7WK8 - chains C and A of the 4 polymer chains in the assembly; structure by electron microscopy, 3.61 A resolution.

Chain C:
Name: Heavy chain of S3H3 Fab
From: Mus musculus
Notes: antibody fragment or engineered binder
Amino-acid sequence (217 residues; row label = number of the first residue in the row):
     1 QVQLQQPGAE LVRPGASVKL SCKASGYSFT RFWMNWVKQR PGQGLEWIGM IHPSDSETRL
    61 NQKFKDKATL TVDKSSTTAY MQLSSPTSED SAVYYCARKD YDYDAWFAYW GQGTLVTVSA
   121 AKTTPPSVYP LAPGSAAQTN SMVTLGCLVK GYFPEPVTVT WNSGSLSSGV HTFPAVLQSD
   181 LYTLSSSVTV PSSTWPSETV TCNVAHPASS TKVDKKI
Disulfide bonds: Cys22-Cys96, Cys147-Cys202

Chain A:
Name: Spike glycoprotein
From: Severe acute respiratory syndrome coronavirus 2
Reference sequence: P0DTC2 (SPIKE_SARS2); aligned to UniProt positions 1-1205 over residues 4-1208 (the alignment contains insertions or deletions, so no single offset holds)
Amino-acid sequence (1258 residues; numbered 4 to 1261; the number before each row is that of its first residue):
     4 MFVFLVLLPL VSSQCVNLTT RTQLPPAYTN SFTRGVYYPD KVFRSSVLHS TQDLFLPFFS
    64 NVTWFHVISG TNGTKRFDNP VLPFNDGVYF ASIEKSNIIR GWIFGTTLDS KTQSLLIVNN
   124 ATNVVIKVCE FQFCNDPFLD HKNNKSWMES EFRVYSSANN CTFEYVSQPF LMDLEGKQGN
   184 FKNLREFVFK NIDGYFKIYS KHTPIIVREP EDLPQGFSAL EPLVDLPIGI NITRFQTLLA
   244 LHRSYLTPGD SSSGWTAGAA AYYVGYLQPR TFLLKYNENG TITDAVDCAL DPLSETKCTL
   304 KSFTVEKGIY QTSNFRVQPT ESIVRFPNIT NLCPFDEVFN ATRFASVYAW NRKRISNCVA
   364 DYSVLYNLAP FFTFKCYGVS PTKLNDLCFT NVYADSFVIR GDEVRQIAPG QTGNIADYNY
   424 KLPDDFTGCV IAWNSNKLDS KVSGNYNYLY RLFRKSNLKP FERDISTEIY QAGNKPCNGV
   484 AGFNCYFPLR SYSFRPTYGV GHQPYRVVVL SFELLHAPAT VCGPKKSTNL VKNKCVNFNF
   544 NGLKGTGVLT ESNKKFLPFQ QFGRDIADTT DAVRDPQTLE ILDITPCSFG GVSVITPGTN
   604 TSNQVAVLYQ GVNCTEVPVA IHADQLTPTW RVYSTGSNVF QTRAGCLIGA EYVNNSYECD
   664 IPIGAGICAS YQTQTKSHGS ASSVASQSII AYTMSLGAEN SVAYSNNSIA IPTNFTISVT
   724 TEILPVSMTK TSVDCTMYIC GDSTECSNLL LQYGSFCTQL KRALTGIAVE QDKNTQEVFA
   784 QVKQIYKTPP IKYFGGFNFS QILPDPSKPS KRSFIEDLLF NKVTLADAGF IKQYGDCLGD
   844 IAARDLICAQ KFKGLTVLPP LLTDEMIAQY TSALLAGTIT SGWTFGAGAA LQIPFAMQMA
   904 YRFNGIGVTQ NVLYENQKLI ANQFNSAIGK IQDSLSSTAS ALGKLQDVVN HNAQALNTLV
   964 KQLSSKFGAI SSVLNDIFSR LDPPEAEVQI DRLITGRLQS LQTYVTQQLI RAAEIRASAN
  1024 LAATKMSECV LGQSKRVDFC GKGYHLMSFP QSAPHGVVFL HVTYVPAQEK NFTTAPAICH
  1084 DGKAHFPREG VFVSNGTHWF VTQRNFYEPQ IITTDNTFVS GNCDVVIGIV NNTVYDPLQP
  1144 ELDSFKEELD KYFKNHTSPD VDLGDISGIN ASVVNIQKEI DRLNEVAKNL NESLIDLQEL
  1204 GKYEQGSGYI PEAPRDGQAY VRKDGEWVLL STFLENLYFQ GDYKDDDDKH HHHHHHHH
Not modelled in the structure: 4-527, 594-1261
Disulfide bonds: Cys538-Cys590
Differences from the reference sequence: variant Val70 (Ala67 in P0DTC2), Ile96 (Thr95 in P0DTC2), Asp143 (Gly142 in P0DTC2), Asp339 (Gly in P0DTC2), Leu371 (Ser in P0DTC2), Pro373 (Ser in P0DTC2), Phe375 (Ser in P0DTC2), Asn417 (Lys in P0DTC2), Lys440 (Asn in P0DTC2), Ser446 (Gly in P0DTC2), Asn477 (Ser in P0DTC2), Lys478 (Thr in P0DTC2), Ala484 (Glu in P0DTC2), Arg493 (Gln in P0DTC2), Ser496 (Gly in P0DTC2), Arg498 (Gln in P0DTC2), Tyr501 (Asn in P0DTC2), His505 (Tyr in P0DTC2), Lys547 (Thr in P0DTC2), Gly614 (Asp in P0DTC2), Tyr655 (His in P0DTC2), Lys679 (Asn in P0DTC2), His681 (Pro in P0DTC2), Gly682 (Arg in P0DTC2), Ser683 (Arg in P0DTC2), Ser685 (Arg in P0DTC2), Lys764 (Asn in P0DTC2), Tyr796 (Asp in P0DTC2), Lys856 (Asn in P0DTC2), His954 (Gln in P0DTC2), Lys969 (Asn in P0DTC2), Phe981 (Leu in P0DTC2), Pro986 (Lys in P0DTC2), Pro987 (Val in P0DTC2); insertion (209-210); conflict Arg211 (Asn in P0DTC2), Glu212 (Leu in P0DTC2), Pro213 (Val in P0DTC2), Glu214 (Arg in P0DTC2); expression tag (1209-1261)
Swiss-Prot annotation at these positions:
  - glycosylation (N-linked (GlcNAc...) asparagine): Asn20 (complex), Asn64 (hybrid), Asn334 (complex), Asn606 (hybrid)

Chain C / chain A interface:
Contacting residue pairs - 11 pairs, chain C then chain A:
  Arg31(C) - Val534(A)
  Phe32(C) - Asn532(A)
  Trp33(C) - Val534(A)
  Trp33(C) - Asn536(A)
  His52(C) - Lys537(A)  hydrogen bond
  Asp55(C) - Lys537(A)  salt bridge
  Arg59(C) - Asn536(A)
  Tyr101(C) - Leu533(A)
  Tyr101(C) - Lys535(A)
  Asp102(C) - Thr581(A)  hydrogen bond
  Tyr103(C) - Glu583(A)
From the paper, about this interface:
  - specific contacts: Asp55(C)-Lys537(A) (salt bridge), Asp102(C)-Thr581(A) (hydrogen bond), Asn532(A)-Phe32(C), Leu533(A)-Tyr101(C), Val534(A)-Trp33(C), Val534(A)-Arg31(C), Lys535(A)-Tyr101(C), Asn536(A)-Trp33(C), Asn536(A)-Arg59(C), Lys537(A)-His52(C), Glu583(A)-Tyr103(C)
  - epitope / paratope residues, chain C: Asp55(C), Asp102(C)
  - epitope / paratope residues, chain A: Asn532(A), Leu533(A), Val534(A), Lys535(A), Asn536(A), Lys537(A), Thr581(A), Glu583(A)

In short:
Chain C and chain A form an interface of 9 and 8 residues respectively, with 2 hydrogen bonds and 1 salt
bridge. Polar contacts include Asp55(C)-Lys537(A), His52(C)-Lys537(A) and Asp102(C)-Thr581(A). The paper
describes a salt bridge between Asp55(C) and Lys537(A); a hydrogen bond between Asp102(C) and Thr581(A);
contacts between Asn532(A) and Phe32(C), Leu533(A) and Tyr101(C) and Val534(A) and Trp33(C) among others. From
the paper: epitope/paratope residues Asp55(C), Asp102(C) and Asn532(A) among others.
Here chain C is Heavy chain of S3H3 Fab (Mus musculus) and chain A is Spike glycoprotein (Severe acute
respiratory syndrome coronavirus 2). Entry 7WK8 (SARS-CoV-2 Omicron spike protein SD1 in complex with S3H3
Fab) was determined by electron microscopy (same publication as 7WK4, 7WK6, 7WK9, 7WKA, 7WVP and 7WVQ).
